8ZB3 - chains A and B; structure by X-ray diffraction, 2.20 A resolution.

# Chain A (and B)
Molecule: NAD(+) diphosphatase
Organism: Mycobacteroides abscessus
Notes: EC 3.6.1.22; chain B of this document is another copy of the same molecule, construct and numbering; everything in this record applies to it too
Reference sequence: A0A0U1C370 (A0A0U1C370_9MYCO); residue numbers follow UniProt; this construct covers 1-310
Sequence (318 residues; row label = number of the first residue in the row):
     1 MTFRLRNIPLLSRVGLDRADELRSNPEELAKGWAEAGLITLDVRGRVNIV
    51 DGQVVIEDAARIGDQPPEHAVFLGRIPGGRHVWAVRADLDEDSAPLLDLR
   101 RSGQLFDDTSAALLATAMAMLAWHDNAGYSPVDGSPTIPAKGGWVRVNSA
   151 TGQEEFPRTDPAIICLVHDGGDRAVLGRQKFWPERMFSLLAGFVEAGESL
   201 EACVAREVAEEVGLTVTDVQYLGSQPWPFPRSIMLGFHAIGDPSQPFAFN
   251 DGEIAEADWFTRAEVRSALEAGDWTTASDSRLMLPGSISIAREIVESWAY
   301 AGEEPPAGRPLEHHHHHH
Not modelled in the structure: 1, 272-281, 302-318 (chain B: 1-2, 50-52, 91-97, 101-104, 272-280, 302-318)
Differences from the reference sequence: expression tag (311-318)
Metal / ion sites: Ca2+ site 1: D20, E21 (shared with E210(B), D251(B) of chain B); Ca2+ site 2: D20 (shared with E210(B), D251(B) of chain B; 1 residue of chain D); Ca2+ site 3: D51, D107; Ca2+ site 4 near D88 (its only coordinating residue here); Ca2+ site 5: A191, E207, E211

# Interface between chain A and chain B
Contacting residue pairs (81):
  S12(A) with S199(B)
  R18(A) with E195(B), salt bridge; A196(B), hydrogen bond (side chain-backbone); G197(B); E198(B)
  D20(A) with E210(B); D251(B)
  E21(A) with D251(B)
  R23(A) with E195(B), salt bridge
  T116(A) with A196(B); G197(B)
  A119(A) with A196(B), hydrophobic
  M120(A) with A196(B), hydrophobic
  N126(A) with P131(B); V132(B)
  A127(A) with P131(B)
  G128(A) with P131(B), hydrogen bond (backbone-backbone)
  Y129(A) with S130(B); P131(B), hydrogen bond (backbone-backbone); V132(B); D133(B); G134(B)
  S130(A) with Y129(B)
  P131(A) with N126(B); A127(B); G128(B), hydrogen bond (backbone-backbone); Y129(B), hydrogen bond (backbone-backbone)
  V132(A) with N126(B); Y129(B)
  D133(A) with Y129(B)
  G134(A) with Y129(B)
  W144(A) with E195(B)
  F156(A) with R158(B), hydrogen bond (backbone-side chain)
  P157(A) with R158(B), hydrogen bond (backbone-side chain)
  R158(A) with F156(B), hydrogen bond (side chain-backbone); P157(B), hydrogen bond (side chain-backbone); R158(B)
  T159(A) with T159(B); P161(B); A196(B)
  P161(A) with T159(B); P161(B)
  E195(A) with R18(B), salt bridge; R23(B), salt bridge; W144(B)
  A196(A) with R18(B), hydrogen bond (backbone-side chain); A119(B), hydrophobic; M120(B), hydrophobic; T159(B)
  G197(A) with R18(B); A115(B); T116(B); A119(B); P226(B)
  E198(A) with R18(B); P226(B); I233(B)
  S199(A) with S12(B); S224(B); P226(B)
  L200(A) with Y221(B); S224(B), hydrogen bond (backbone-side chain); I233(B), hydrophobic; L235(B), hydrophobic
  E201(A) with Y221(B), hydrogen bond; S224(B), hydrogen bond
  R206(A) with R18(B)
  E210(A) with D20(B)
  Y221(A) with L200(B); E201(B), hydrogen bond; Y221(B), hydrophobic
  S224(A) with S199(B); L200(B), hydrogen bond (side chain-backbone); E201(B), hydrogen bond
  P226(A) with G197(B); E198(B); S199(B)
  I233(A) with E198(B); L200(B), hydrophobic
  L235(A) with L200(B), hydrophobic
  D251(A) with D20(B)
Other interface residues (no listed pair), chain A (45 interface residues in all): L11, A115, D125, V194, A202, G223, F237
Other interface residues (no listed pair), chain B (42 interface residues in all): V14, D125, V194, R206, G223

# Summary
45 residues of chain A and 42 residues of chain B are in contact; the contacts include 16 hydrogen bonds and 4
salt bridges. Among the polar pairs are R18(A)-E195(B), R23(A)-E195(B) and R18(A)-A196(B). The Ca2+ site 1 is
built by D20(A) and E21(A).
Both chains are NAD(+) diphosphatase (Mycobacteroides abscessus). Entry 8ZB3 (Crystal structure of NudC from
Mycobacterium abscessus) was determined by X-ray diffraction, deposited together with 8ZB4 and 8ZB5.
